PDB entry 3EAB | X-ray diffraction, 2.50 A resolution | chains A and G

Chain A:
Name: Spastin
From: Homo sapiens
Notes: fragment: to 196
UniProt: Q9UBP0 (SPAST_HUMAN); residues 112-196 here = UniProt positions 112-196
Amino-acid sequence (89 residues; row label = number of the first residue in the row):
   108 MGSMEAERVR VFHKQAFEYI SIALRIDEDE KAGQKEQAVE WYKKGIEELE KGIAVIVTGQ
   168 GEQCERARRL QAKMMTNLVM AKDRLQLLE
Construct notes: expression tag (108-111)
Swiss-Prot annotation at these positions:
  - natural variant: Val-162 (V162I: In SPG4), Leu-195 (L195V: In SPG4)
  - mutagenesis: His-120 (H120D: Impairs binding to CHMP1B. Impairs midbody localization; when associated with D-124), Phe-124 (F124A: Impairs binding to CHMP1B; F124D: Impairs binding to CHMP1B. Impairs midbody localization; when associated with D-120)
From the paper describing this entry:
  - mutagenesis - H120D/F124D: abolished binding to CHMP1b (chain G)

Chain G:
Name: CHMP1b
From: Homo sapiens
Notes: fragment: to 194
UniProt: B2RA72 (B2RA72_HUMAN); residues 148-197 here correspond to UniProt positions 145-194 (UniProt number = residue number - 3)
Amino-acid sequence (50 residues; row label = number of the first residue in the row):
   148 QVDMLLQEMA DEAGLDLNME LPQGQTGSVG TSVASAEQDE LSQRLARLRD
Not modelled in the structure: 164-172, 197
From the paper describing this entry:
  - specificity-determining residues: Thr-178, Ala-181 (by similarity / conservation)
  - mutagenesis - T178R/A181R/E184R, L188A/L192A: abolished binding to Spastin (chain A)
  - mutagenesis - T178R/A181R/E184R: unchanged binding to VPS4A MIT domain
  - mutagenesis - L188A/L192A: abolished binding to Vps4 MIT domains

Chain A / chain G interface:
Pairs across the interface - 40 pairs, chain A then chain G:
  Glu-114(A) with Thr-173(G)
  Arg-117(A) with Gly-174(G), hydrogen bond (side chain-backbone); Gly-177(G); Thr-178(G), hydrogen bond
  His-120(A) with Ala-181(G); Glu-184(G), salt bridge; Gln-185(G), hydrogen bond
  Phe-124(A) with Asp-158(G); Glu-159(G); Glu-184(G); Glu-187(G); Leu-188(G), hydrophobic
  Glu-125(A) with Asp-158(G); Gly-161(G)
  Leu-131(A) with Arg-191(G); Leu-192(G), hydrophobic
  Asp-134(A) with Leu-195(G)
  Glu-135(A) with Arg-191(G), salt bridge
  Tyr-149(A) with Leu-195(G)
  Leu-156(A) with Gln-185(G)
  Gln-170(A) with Ser-175(G), hydrogen bond
  Arg-173(A) with Ser-175(G), hydrogen bond (side chain-backbone); Thr-178(G); Ser-179(G), hydrogen bond
  Leu-177(A) with Ala-181(G); Ser-182(G); Gln-185(G)
  Lys-180(A) with Ser-182(G); Gln-185(G); Asp-186(G), salt bridge
  Met-181(A) with Gln-185(G)
  Asn-184(A) with Gln-185(G), hydrogen bond; Leu-188(G); Ser-189(G), hydrogen bond; Leu-192(G)
  Met-187(A) with Ser-189(G); Leu-192(G), hydrophobic; Ala-193(G), hydrophobic; Arg-196(G)
  Arg-191(A) with Leu-195(G)
Other interface residues (no listed pair), chain A (24 interface residues in all): Lys-121, Ile-127, Ser-128, Arg-132, Thr-183, Ala-188
Other interface residues (no listed pair), chain G (23 interface residues in all): Arg-194
Interface features reported in the paper:
  - residue pairs: Arg-117(A)/Thr-178(G) (hydrogen bond), His-120(A)/Glu-184(G) (hydrogen bond), Phe-124(A)/Leu-188(G), Glu-135(A)/Arg-191(G) (salt bridge), Arg-173(A)/Ser-175(G) (hydrogen bond), Arg-173(A)/Ser-179(G) (hydrogen bond), Lys-180(A)/Asp-186(G) (hydrogen bond), Asn-184(A)/Ser-189(G) (hydrogen bond), Asn-184(A)/Gln-185(G) (hydrogen bond), Gln-185(G)/His-120(A) (hydrogen bond)
  - interface residues, chain A: Phe-124(A), Met-187(A)
  - interface residues, chain G: Gly-174(G), Ala-181(G), Gln-185(G), Leu-188(G), Leu-192(G), Leu-195(G)

In short:
Chain A and chain G form an interface of 24 and 23 residues respectively, with 8 hydrogen bonds and 3 salt
bridges. Among the polar pairs are His-120(A)/Glu-184(G), Glu-135(A)/Arg-191(G) and Lys-180(A)/Asp-186(G). The
authors report hydrogen bonds between Arg-117(A) and Thr-178(G), His-120(A) and Glu-184(G) and Arg-173(A) and
Ser-175(G) among others; a contact between Phe-124(A) and Leu-188(G); a salt bridge between Glu-135(A) and
Arg-191(G). From the paper: T178R/A181R/E184R and L188A/L192A of chain G abolish binding to Spastin (chain A);
interface residues Phe-124(A), Met-187(A) and Gly-174(G) among others.
Chain A is Spastin and chain G is CHMP1b, both from Homo sapiens; the structure, Crystal structure of Spastin
MIT in complex with ESCRT III, was determined by X-ray diffraction.
